6SNH - chains X and L of the 3 polymer chains in the assembly; structure by electron microscopy, 3.90 A resolution.

[Chain X]
Name: Dolichyl pyrophosphate Man9GlcNAc2 alpha-1,3-glucosyltransferase
From: Saccharomyces cerevisiae
Notes: EC 2.4.1.267
Reference sequence: Q12001 (ALG6_YEAST); residues 1-544 here = UniProt positions 1-544
Chain sequence (562 residues; numbered -17 to 544; the number before each row is that of its first residue; numbers below 1 keep their minus sign (Gly-17 is residue -17)):
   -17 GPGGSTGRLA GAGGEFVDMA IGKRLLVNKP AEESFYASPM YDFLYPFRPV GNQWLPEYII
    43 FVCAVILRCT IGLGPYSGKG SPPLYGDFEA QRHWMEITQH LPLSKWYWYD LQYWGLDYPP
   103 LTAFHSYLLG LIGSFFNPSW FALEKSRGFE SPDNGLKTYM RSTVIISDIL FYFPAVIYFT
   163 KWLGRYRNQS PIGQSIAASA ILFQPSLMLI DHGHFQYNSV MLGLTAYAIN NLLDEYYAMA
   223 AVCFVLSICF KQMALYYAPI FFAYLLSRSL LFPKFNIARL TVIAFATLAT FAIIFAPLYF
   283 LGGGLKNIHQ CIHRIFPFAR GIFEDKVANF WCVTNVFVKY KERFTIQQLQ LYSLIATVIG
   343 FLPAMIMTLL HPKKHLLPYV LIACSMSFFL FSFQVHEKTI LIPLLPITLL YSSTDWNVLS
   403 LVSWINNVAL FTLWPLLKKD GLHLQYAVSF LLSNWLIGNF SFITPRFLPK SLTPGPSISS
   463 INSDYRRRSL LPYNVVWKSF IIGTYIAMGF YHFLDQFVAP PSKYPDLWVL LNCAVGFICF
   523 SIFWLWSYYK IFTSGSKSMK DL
Disordered / not traced: -17 to 37, 444-471
Construct notes: expression tag (-17 to 0)
Disulfide bonds: Cys314-Cys515
Residues lining bound ligands: glucosyl-dolichol phosphate (LMH): Gln234, Met235, Leu237, Phe244, Ile297, Phe298, Pro299, Gln376, Val377, His378, Thr381
From the paper describing this entry:
  - catalytic residues: Asp69
  - mutagenesis - D69A, D99A: abolished catalytic activity
  - mutagenesis - D69N, H378A, H378N, H378Q: decreased catalytic activity
  - mutagenesis - D99N, E306A, E306Q, D307A, D307N, E379A, E379Q: unchanged catalytic activity
  - binding site for glucosyl-dolichol phosphate: His378

[Chain L]
Name: 6AG9 Fab light chain
From: synthetic construct
Notes: antibody fragment or engineered binder
Chain sequence (217 residues; numbered 0 to 216; the number before each row is that of its first residue; numbering starts at 0):
     0 SDIQMTQSPS SLSASVGDRV TITCRASQSV SSAVAWYQQK PGKAPKLLIY SASSLYSGVP
    60 SRFSGSRSGT DFTLTISSLQ PEDFATYYCQ QSYWVGYPIT FGQGTKVEIK RTVAAPSVFI
   120 FPPSDSQLKS GTASVVCLLN NFYPREAKVQ WKVDNALQSG NSQESVTEQD SKDSTYSLSS
   180 TLTLSKADYE KHKVYACEVT HQGLSSPVTK SFNRGEC
Disordered / not traced: 0, 215-216
Disulfide bonds: Cys23-Cys88, Cys136-Cys196

[Chain X / chain L interface]
Residue-residue contacts - 14 pairs, chain X then chain L:
  Phe300(X) with Val94(L), hydrophobic
  Arg302(X) with Trp93(L); Gly95(L); Tyr96(L)
  Gly303(X) with Trp93(L)
  Ile304(X) with Val29(L), hydrophobic
  Lys323(X) with Val29(L)
  Phe326(X) with Ser28(L)
  Thr327(X) with Val29(L); Ser30(L); Ser31(L); Arg66(L)
  Ile328(X) with Val29(L), hydrogen bond (backbone-backbone)
  Gln329(X) with Ser31(L), hydrogen bond
Also at the interface, not in a pair above, chain X (10 interface residues in all): Glu324

[In short]
Chain X and chain L form an interface of 10 and 9 residues respectively, with 2 hydrogen bonds. Polar contacts
include Gln329(X)-Ser31(L) and Ile328(X)-Val29(L). Bound to chain X: glucosyl-dolichol phosphate. From the
paper: the catalytic residue Asp69(X); D69N, H378A and H378N of chain X, among others, reduce catalytic
activity; 13 substitutions were tested in all.
Chain X is Dolichyl pyrophosphate Man9GlcNAc2 alpha-1,3-glucosyltransferase (Saccharomyces cerevisiae) and
chain L is 6AG9 Fab light chain (synthetic construct); the structure, Cryo-EM structure of yeast ALG6 in
complex with 6AG9 Fab and Dol25-P-Glc, was determined by electron microscopy (same publication as 6SNI).
